2O9E - chain A; structure by X-ray diffraction, 2.20 A resolution.

[Chain A]
Molecule: Aquaporin Z
Organism: Escherichia coli
UniProt: P60844 (AQPZ_ECOLI); residues 1-231 here = UniProt positions 1-231
Chain sequence (234 residues; numbered -2 to 231; the number before each row is that of its first residue; numbers below 1 keep their minus sign (Ala-2 is residue -2)):
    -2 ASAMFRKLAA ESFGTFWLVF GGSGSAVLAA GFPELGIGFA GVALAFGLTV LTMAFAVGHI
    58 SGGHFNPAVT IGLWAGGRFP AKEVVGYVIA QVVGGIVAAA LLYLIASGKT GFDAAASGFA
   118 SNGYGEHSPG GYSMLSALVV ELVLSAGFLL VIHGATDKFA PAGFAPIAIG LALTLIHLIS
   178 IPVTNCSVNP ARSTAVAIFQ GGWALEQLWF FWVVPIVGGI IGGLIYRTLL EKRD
Not modelled in the structure: -2, 231
Construct notes: cloning artifact (-2 to 0); engineered mutation Ser9 (Cys in P60844), Ser20 (Cys in P60844), Cys183 (Thr in P60844)
Swiss-Prot annotation at these positions:
  - motif: Asn63 to Ala65 (NPA 1), Asn186 to Ala188 (NPA 2)
  - site (Selectivity filter): Phe43, His174, Arg189
  - mutagenesis: Arg189 (R189V/S: Loss of function)
Bound ions: Hg2+ site 1: Glu138, Ser177; Hg2+ site 2 near Ser184 (its only coordinating residue here)
What the authors report for this chain:
  - Hg2+ coordination: Glu138, Ser177, Ser184

[Summary]
The Hg2+ site 1 is built by Glu138 and Ser177. Curated annotation (UniProt) lists one mutagenesis site. The
paper reports Hg2+ coordination by Glu138, Ser177 and Ser184.
Chain A is Aquaporin Z (Escherichia coli); the structure, Crystal Structure of AqpZ mutant T183C complexed
with mercury, was determined by X-ray diffraction (same publication as 2O9D, 2O9F and 2O9G).
